Entry 7OK4 (X-ray diffraction, 1.70 A resolution); this record covers chain A.

Chain A:
Molecule: Isoform 2B of GTPase KRas
Organism: Homo sapiens
Notes: EC 3.6.5.2
UniProt: P01116-2 (RASK-2_HUMAN); residue numbers follow UniProt; this construct covers 1-169
Sequence (170 residues; row label = number of the first residue in the row; numbering starts at 0):
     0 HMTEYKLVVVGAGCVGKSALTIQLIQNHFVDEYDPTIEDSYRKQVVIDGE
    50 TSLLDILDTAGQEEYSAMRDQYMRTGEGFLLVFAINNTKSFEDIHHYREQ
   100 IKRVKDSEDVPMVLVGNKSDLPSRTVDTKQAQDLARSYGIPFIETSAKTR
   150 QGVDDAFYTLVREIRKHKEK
Construct notes: expression tag (0); engineered mutation Cys-13 (Gly in P01116-2), Ser-51 (Cys in P01116-2), Leu-80 (Cys in P01116-2), Ser-118 (Cys in P01116-2)
Glycans and other covalent adducts: bdaGDP (VJB) linked to Cys-13
Residues lining bound ligands: bdaGDP (VJB): Ala-11, Gly-12, Val-14, Gly-15, Lys-16, Ser-17, Ala-18, Phe-28, Val-29, Asp-30, Glu-31, Tyr-32, Ala-59, Asn-116, Lys-117, Asp-119, Leu-120, Ser-145, Ala-146, Lys-147
From the paper describing this entry:
  - binding site for bdaGDP: Cys-13

Summary:
BdaGDP is covalently linked to Cys-13. From the paper: a binding site for bdaGDP at Cys-13.
Chain A is Isoform 2B of GTPase KRas (Homo sapiens); the structure, Crystal Structure of KRasG13C in Complex
with Nucleotide-based covalent Inhibitor bdaGDP, was determined by X-ray diffraction (same publication as
7OK3).
